PDB entry 6C21 | electron microscopy, 5.20 A resolution (low resolution: residue-level contacts below are approximate; hydrogen-bond / salt-bridge calls are withheld) | chains C and D of the 7 polymer chains in the assembly

Chain C (and D):
Molecule: Major head protein
Source organism: Staphylococcus virus 80alpha
Notes: chain D of this document is another copy of the same molecule, construct and numbering; everything in this record applies to it too
Reference sequence: A4ZFB3 (A4ZFB3_9CAUD); residue numbers follow UniProt; this construct covers 1-324
Chain sequence (324 residues; numbered 1 to 324; the number before each row is that of its first residue):
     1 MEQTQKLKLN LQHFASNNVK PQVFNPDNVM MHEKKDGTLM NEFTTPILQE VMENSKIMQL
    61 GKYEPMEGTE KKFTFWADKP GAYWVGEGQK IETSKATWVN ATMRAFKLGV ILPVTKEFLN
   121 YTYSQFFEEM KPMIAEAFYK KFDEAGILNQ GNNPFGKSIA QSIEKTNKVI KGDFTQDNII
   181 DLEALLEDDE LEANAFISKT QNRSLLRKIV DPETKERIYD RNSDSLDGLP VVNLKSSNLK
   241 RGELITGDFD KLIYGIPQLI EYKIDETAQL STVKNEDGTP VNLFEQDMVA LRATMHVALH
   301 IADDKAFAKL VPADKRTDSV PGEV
Unresolved in the structure: 1-34, 310-324
Swiss-Prot annotation at these positions:
  - mutagenesis: Glu2 to Phe14 (Wild-type phage titer and viability), Phe14 (F14A: Wild-type phage titer and viability, protein is mostly unprocessed), Met52 (M52Q: Defective in producing infectious virions)
From the paper describing this entry:
  - conformationally variable residues (helix shift, loop rearrangement): Met31 to Gly61, Phe75, Trp76
  - mutagenesis - F14A: unchanged growth

Chain C / chain D interface:
Pairs across the interface (31; chain C residue first):
  Phe43(C) - Lys71(D)
  Phe43(C) - Lys72(D)
  Thr44(C) - Phe73(D)
  Thr45(C) - Lys72(D)
  Asn100(C) - Pro80(D)
  Asn100(C) - Gly81(D)
  Asn100(C) - Ala82(D)
  Ala101(C) - Pro80(D)
  Thr102(C) - Lys79(D)
  Thr102(C) - Gly81(D)
  Met103(C) - Lys79(D)
  Arg104(C) - Ala77(D)
  Arg104(C) - Glu87(D)
  Ala105(C) - Glu87(D)
  Phe106(C) - Gly88(D)
  Lys107(C) - Gly88(D)
  Lys107(C) - Gln89(D)
  Lys107(C) - Lys90(D)
  Leu108(C) - Gly88(D)
  Ile134(C) - Trp76(D)
  Ala137(C) - Trp76(D)
  Phe138(C) - Asp78(D)
  Asn152(C) - Pro80(D)
  Asn153(C) - Pro80(D)
  Thr200(C) - Asp188(D)
  Thr200(C) - Asp189(D)
  Arg203(C) - Asp188(D)
  Ser204(C) - Asp188(D)
  Arg207(C) - Ala184(D)
  Asp265(C) - Val85(D)
  Asp265(C) - Gly86(D)
Also at the interface, not in a pair above, chain C (28 interface residues in all): Glu42, Leu48, Lys141, Lys208, Tyr219, Asp220
Also at the interface, not in a pair above, chain D (25 interface residues in all): Phe75, Thr93, Ile180, Asp181, Leu185, Asp227

Overview:
Chain C and chain D form an interface of 28 and 25 residues respectively. Curated annotation (UniProt) lists
14 mutagenesis sites on chain C. The paper reports that F14A of chain C leaves growth unchanged;
conformational variability at Met31(C), Phe75(C) and Trp76(C).
Chain C and chain D are both Major head protein (Staphylococcus virus 80alpha); the structure, Capsid protein
in the Staphylococcus aureus phage 80alpha mature capsid, was determined by electron microscopy, deposited
together with 6C22.
